Entry 7CAK (electron microscopy, 3.58 A resolution); this record covers chains D and E of the 9 polymer chains in the assembly.

== Chain D ==
Molecule: Light chain of H014 Fab
Source organism: Homo sapiens
Notes: antibody fragment or engineered binder
Sequence (210 residues; numbered 2 to 211; the number before each row is that of its first residue):
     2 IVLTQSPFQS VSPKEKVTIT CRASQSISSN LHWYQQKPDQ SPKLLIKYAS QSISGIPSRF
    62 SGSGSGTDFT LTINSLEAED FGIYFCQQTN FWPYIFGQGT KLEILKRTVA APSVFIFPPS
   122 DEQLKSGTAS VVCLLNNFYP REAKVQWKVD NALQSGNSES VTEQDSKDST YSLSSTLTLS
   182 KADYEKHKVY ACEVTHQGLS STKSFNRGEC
Not modelled in the structure: 109-211
Disulfide bonds: Cys22-Cys87

== Chain E ==
Molecule: Heavy chain of H014 Fab
Source organism: Homo sapiens
Notes: antibody fragment or engineered binder
Sequence (223 residues; row label = number of the first residue in the row):
     1 EVQLVQSGAE VKKPGATVKI SCKVSGYSFS NYYIHWVKQA PGKSLEWIGY IDPFNGGTSD
    61 NLKFKGAATL TADTSTDTAY MELSSLRSED TAVYYCARSE YDPYYVMDYW GQGTTVTVSS
   121 ASTKGPSVFP LAPSSKSTSG GTAALGCLVK DYFPEPVTVS WNSGALTSGV HTFPAVLQSS
   181 GLYSLSSVVT VPSSSLGTQT YICNVNHKPS NTKVDKKVEP KSC
Not modelled in the structure: 1, 124-223
Disulfide bonds: Cys22-Cys96

== How chain D and chain E interact ==
Contacting residue pairs - 34 pairs, chain D then chain E:
  His33(D) - Tyr105(E)  hydrogen bond (side chain-backbone)
  His33(D) - Val106(E)
  Tyr35(D) - Met107(E)  hydrogen bond (side chain-backbone)
  Tyr35(D) - Trp110(E)  hydrophobic
  Gln37(D) - Gln39(E)  hydrogen bond
  Gln37(D) - Leu45(E)
  Gln37(D) - Tyr95(E)
  Gln41(D) - Tyr95(E)
  Ser42(D) - Tyr95(E)
  Ser42(D) - Trp110(E)
  Pro43(D) - Leu45(E)  hydrophobic
  Pro43(D) - Trp110(E)
  Leu45(D) - Met107(E)
  Leu45(D) - Asp108(E)
  Lys48(D) - Val106(E)
  Ile54(D) - Asp108(E)
  Phe86(D) - Leu45(E)  hydrophobic
  Gln88(D) - Met107(E)  hydrogen bond
  Trp93(D) - Asp60(E)
  Trp93(D) - Asn61(E)
  Trp93(D) - Leu62(E)
  Trp93(D) - Lys63(E)
  Pro94(D) - Trp47(E)  hydrophobic
  Pro94(D) - Asn61(E)
  Tyr95(D) - His35(E)
  Tyr95(D) - Trp47(E)
  Tyr95(D) - Tyr105(E)
  Phe97(D) - Val37(E)  hydrophobic
  Phe97(D) - Leu45(E)
  Phe97(D) - Glu46(E)
  Phe97(D) - Trp47(E)  hydrophobic
  Phe97(D) - Met107(E)  hydrophobic
  Gly98(D) - Ser44(E)
  Gln99(D) - Ser44(E)
Also at the interface, not in a pair above, chain D (18 interface residues in all): Asn31
Also at the interface, not in a pair above, chain E (18 interface residues in all): Gly111

== In short ==
Chain D and chain E each contribute 18 residues to their interface, with 4 hydrogen bonds. Among the polar
pairs are His33(D)-Tyr105(E), Tyr35(D)-Met107(E) and Gln37(D)-Gln39(E).
Here chain D is Light chain of H014 Fab and chain E is Heavy chain of H014 Fab, both from Homo sapiens. Entry
7CAK (SARS-CoV-2 S trimer with three RBD in the open state and complexed with three H014 Fab) was determined
by electron microscopy (same publication as 7CAC, 7CAB, 7CAI and 7CAH).
